Entry 5NJG (electron microscopy, 3.78 A resolution); this record covers chains A and F of the 6 polymer chains in the assembly.

# Chain A
Name: ATP-binding cassette sub-family G member 2
From: Homo sapiens
Notes: engineered mutation(s): Has an N-terminal Flag-tag
UniProt: Q9UNQ0 (ABCG2_HUMAN); numbering as in UniProt (aligned over 2-655)
Sequence (664 residues; numbered -8 to 655; the number before each row is that of its first residue; numbers below 1 keep their minus sign (Asp-8 is residue -8)):
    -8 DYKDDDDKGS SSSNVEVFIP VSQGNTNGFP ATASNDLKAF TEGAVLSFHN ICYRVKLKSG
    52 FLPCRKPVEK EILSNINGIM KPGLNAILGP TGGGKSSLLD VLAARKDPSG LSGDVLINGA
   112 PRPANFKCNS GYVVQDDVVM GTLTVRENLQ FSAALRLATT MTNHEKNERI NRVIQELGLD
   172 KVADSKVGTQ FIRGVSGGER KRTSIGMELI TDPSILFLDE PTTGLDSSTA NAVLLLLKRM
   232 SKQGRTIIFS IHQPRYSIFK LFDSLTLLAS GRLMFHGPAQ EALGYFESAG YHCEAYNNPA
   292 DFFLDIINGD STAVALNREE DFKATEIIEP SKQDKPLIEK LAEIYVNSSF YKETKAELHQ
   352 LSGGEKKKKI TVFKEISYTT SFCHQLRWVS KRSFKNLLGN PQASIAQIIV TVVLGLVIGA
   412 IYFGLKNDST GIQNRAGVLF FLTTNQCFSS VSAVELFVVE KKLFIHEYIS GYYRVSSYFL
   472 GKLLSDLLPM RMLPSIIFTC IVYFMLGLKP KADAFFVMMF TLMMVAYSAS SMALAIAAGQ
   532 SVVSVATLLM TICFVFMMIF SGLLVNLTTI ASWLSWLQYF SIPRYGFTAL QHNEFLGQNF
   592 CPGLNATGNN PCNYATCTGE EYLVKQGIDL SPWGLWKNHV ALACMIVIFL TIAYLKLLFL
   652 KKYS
Unresolved in the structure: -8 to 369
Disulfide bonds: Cys592-Cys608
Glycans and other covalent adducts: N-acetylglucosamine (NAG) linked to Asn596
Differences from the reference sequence: expression tag (-8 to 1)
Curated features (UniProtKB/Swiss-Prot):
  - binding site (ATP): Gly80 to Ser87, Arg184 to Glu190, Glu211, His243
  - site (Not glycosylated): Asn418, Asn557
  - modified residue: Thr362 (Phosphothreonine)
  - glycosylation: Asn596 (N-linked (GlcNAc...) asparagine)
  - natural variant: Val12 (V12M: Found in Jr(a-) blood group phenotype), Gln141 (Q141K: Associated with high serum levels of uric acid and increased risk of gout), Arg147 (R147W: Loss of protein expression), Thr153 (T153M: Decreased protein abundance), Lys360 (deletion: No effect on protein abundance), Phe373 (F373C: Decreased protein abundance), Thr421 (T421A: No effect on protein abundance), Thr434 (T434M: No effect on protein abundance), Ser476 (S476P: No effect on protein abundance), Ser572 (S572R: Decreased protein abundance), Asp620 (D620N: No effect on protein abundance)
  - mutagenesis: Met71 (M71V: Decreased protein abundance. No effect on substrate transmembrane transport), Lys86 (K86M: Decreased protein abundance. Decreased localization to the plasma membrane and retained intracellularly. Loss of ATPase-coupled transmembrane transporter activity), Glu211 (E211Q: Decreased estrone-3 sulfate ATPase-coupled transmembrane transporter activity. Decreased substrate-induced ATP hydrolysis ...), Thr362 (T362A: Loss of phosphorylation by PIM1. Decreased localization to the plasma membrane. Decreased homooligomerization. Loss of function in resistance to drug treatment ...), Arg383 (R383C: Loss of protein expression), Asn418 (N418Q: No effect), Thr435 (T435A: No effect on stability. Increased estrone-3 sulfate ATPase-coupled transmembrane transporter activity. Increased substrate-induced ATP hydrolysis. Increased substrate transport ...), Asn436 (N436A: No effect on stability. Decreased estrone-3 sulfate ATPase-coupled transmembrane transporter activity. Decreased substrate-induced ATP hydrolysis. Decreased substrate transport), Phe439 (F439A: No effect on stability. Decreased estrone-3 sulfate ATPase-coupled transmembrane transporter activity. Decreased substrate-induced ATP hydrolysis. Decreased substrate transport), Arg482 (R482D: Decreases ATPase activity; R482G/N/S/T: Increases ATPase activity; R482K/I/M/Y: No change in ATPase activity; R482T/Y: Decreases transport activity), Val546 (V546A: No effect on stability. No effect on estrone-3 sulfate ATPase-coupled transmembrane transporter activity. No effect on substrate-induced ATP hydrolysis. No effect on substrate transport ...), Met549 (M549A: No effect on stability. No effect on estrone-3 sulfate ATPase-coupled transmembrane transporter activity. No effect on substrate-induced ATP hydrolysis. No effect on substrate transport), 7 further mutagenesis entries in UniProt
What the authors report for this chain:
  - contacts within the chain: Arg482-Ser521
  - self-association interface (contacts with another copy of this molecule); pairs are residue here / residue on that copy: Leu554-Leu554, Cys603-Cys603 (disulfide)
  - post-translational modification sites: Asn596
  - mutagenesis - E211Q: abolished catalytic activity
  - disease-associated variants - Q141K: decreased expression (citing earlier work)

# Chain F
Name: 5D3-Fab light chain
From: Mus musculus
Notes: antibody fragment or engineered binder
Sequence (214 residues; row label = number of the first residue in the row):
     1 DIVLTQSPSS FSVSLGDRVT ISCKASGYIL NRLAWYQQKP GNAPRLLISG ATSLETGFPS
    61 RFSGTGSGKD YTLSISSLQT EDVGTYYCQQ YWSTPWTFGG GTKLEIRRAD AAPTVSIFPP
   121 SSEQLTSGGA SVVCFLNNFY PKDINVKWKI DGSERQNGVL NSWTDQDSKD STYSMSSTLT
   181 LTKDEYERHN SYTCEATHKT STSPIVKSFN RNEC
Unresolved in the structure: 1, 108-214
Disulfide bonds: Cys23-Cys88

# Interface between chain A and chain F
Pairs across the interface (19; chain A residue first):
  Gly599(A) - Asn31(F)
  Asn600(A) - Arg32(F)  hydrogen bond
  Asn601(A) - Ser49(F)
  Asn601(A) - Gly50(F)
  Asn601(A) - Thr52(F)
  Asn601(A) - Ser53(F)  hydrogen bond
  Asn604(A) - Arg32(F)  hydrogen bond
  Asn604(A) - Tyr91(F)
  Glu611(A) - Leu30(F)
  Glu612(A) - Leu30(F)
  Glu612(A) - Arg32(F)  salt bridge
  Glu612(A) - Trp92(F)
  Val615(A) - Tyr28(F)
  Val615(A) - Leu30(F)  hydrophobic
  Val615(A) - Trp92(F)
  Lys616(A) - Trp92(F)
  Asp620(A) - Tyr28(F)
  Leu621(A) - Tyr28(F)
  Ser622(A) - Tyr28(F)  hydrogen bond (backbone-side chain)
Interface residues without a listed pair, chain A (12 interface residues in all): Thr598

# Overview
12 residues of chain A and 10 residues of chain F are in contact, with 4 hydrogen bonds and 1 salt bridge.
Polar contacts include Glu612(A)-Arg32(F), Asn600(A)-Arg32(F) and Asn601(A)-Ser53(F). Covalently linked
N-acetylglucosamine: at Asn596(A). The paper reports that E211Q of chain A abolishes catalytic activity; a
modification site at Asn596(A).
Here chain A is ATP-binding cassette sub-family G member 2 (Homo sapiens) and chain F is 5D3-Fab light chain
(Mus musculus). Entry 5NJG (Structure of an ABC transporter: part of the structure that could be built de
novo) was determined by electron microscopy (same publication as 5NIV and 5NJ3).
